1GZL - chains A and C; structure by X-ray diffraction, 1.80 A resolution.

Chain A:
Molecule: Fusion protein between the hydrophobic pocket of HIV GP41 and general control protein GCN4-piqi
Notes: fragment: gp41 hydrophobic pocket, residues 565-581, gcn4, residues 249-276
Reference sequence: chimeric construct of P03069, P04578: residues 1-28 from P03069 (GCN4_YEAST) positions 249-276 (UniProt number = residue number + 248); residues 29-45 from P04578 (ENV_HV1H2) positions 565-581 (UniProt number = residue number + 536)
Sequence (46 residues; each row starts with the number of its first residue; numbering starts at 0):
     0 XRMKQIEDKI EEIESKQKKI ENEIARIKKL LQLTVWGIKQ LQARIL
Modified positions: ACE (acetyl group) at position 0
Differences from the reference sequence: conflict I5 (Leu253 in P03069), I9 (Val257 in P03069), I12 (Leu260 in P03069), E13 (Leu261 in P03069), Q16 (Asn264 in P03069), K17 (Tyr265 in P03069), K18 (His266 in P03069), I19 (Leu267 in P03069), I23 (Val271 in P03069), I26 (Leu274 in P03069)
UniProt features mapped onto this chain:
  - region: K38 to L45 (Immunosuppression)

Chain C:
Molecule: Envelope glycoprotein GP41
Reference sequence: P04578 (ENV_HV1H2); numbering as in UniProt (aligned over 628-639)
Sequence (12 residues; row label = number of the first residue in the row):
   628 WEEWDREIEN YT
Covalent attachments: pentane-1,5-diamine (N2P) linked to E629, E636
Differences from the reference sequence: engineered mutation E629 (Met in P04578), E636 (Asn in P04578)
UniProt features mapped onto this chain:
  - glycosylation: N637 (N-linked (GlcNAc...) asparagine)

Interface between chain A and chain C:
Contacting residue pairs (13):
  R25(A) with Y638(C)
  K28(A) with Y638(C)
  L29(A) with I635(C); Y638(C), hydrophobic; T639(C)
  L32(A) with W631(C), hydrogen bond (backbone-side chain); E634(C); I635(C), hydrophobic
  W35(A) with W628(C), hydrophobic; W631(C)
  G36(A) with W628(C); W631(C)
  Q39(A) with W628(C)
Also at the interface, not in a pair above, chain A (9 interface residues in all): T33, L40
From the paper, about this interface:
  - interface residues, chain A: L32(A), W35(A)
  - interface residues, chain C: W631(C), I635(C), Y638(C)

Summary:
The interface between chain A and chain C involves 9 residues on one side and 6 on the other; the contacts
include 1 hydrogen bond. Its one hydrogen-bonded contact is L32(A)-W631(C). Covalently linked
pentane-1,5-diamine: at E636(C). The paper reports interface residues L32(A), W35(A) and W631(C) among others.
Here chain A is Fusion protein between the hydrophobic pocket of HIV GP41 and general control protein
GCN4-piqi and chain C is Envelope glycoprotein GP41. Entry 1GZL (Crystal structure of C14linkmid/IQN17: a
cross-linked inhibitor of HIV-1 entry bound to the gp41 hydrophobic pocket) was determined by X-ray
diffraction.
